PDB entry 6AXJ | X-ray diffraction, 2.38 A resolution | chains A and E

[Chain A]
Name: Protein AF-9 homolog
Source organism: Saccharomyces cerevisiae
UniProtKB: P53930 (AF9_YEAST); residue numbers follow UniProt; this construct covers 8-171
Sequence (169 residues; each row starts with the number of its first residue):
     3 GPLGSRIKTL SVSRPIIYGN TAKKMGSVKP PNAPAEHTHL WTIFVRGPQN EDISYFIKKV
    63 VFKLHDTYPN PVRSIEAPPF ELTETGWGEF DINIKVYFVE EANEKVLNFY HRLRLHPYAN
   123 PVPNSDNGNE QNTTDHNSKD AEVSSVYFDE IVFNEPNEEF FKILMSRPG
Disordered / not traced: 3-5, 122-142, 170-171
Construct notes: expression tag (3-7)
From the paper describing this entry:
  - conformationally variable residues (side-chain flip): Trp89
  - mutagenesis - Y70A, W89A: unchanged binding to NuA4 complex
  - mutagenesis - Y70A, W89A: decreased growth in response to MMS
  - mutagenesis - E91G (1.5-fold), R114D (Kd 22 uM): increased binding to H3K9ac
  - mutagenesis - R114D: unchanged binding to Aly-ser-ala-pro-ala (chain E)
  - specificity-determining residues: Glu91, Arg114
  - mutagenesis - W89A: abolished binding to Aly-ser-ala-pro-ala (chain E)
  - mutagenesis - W89A: abolished binding to H3K27ac
  - mutagenesis - E91G (2-fold): decreased binding to Aly-ser-ala-pro-ala (chain E)

[Chain E]
Name: Aly-ser-ala-pro-ala
Sequence (11 residues; row label = number of the first residue in the row):
    21 ATKAARKSAP A
Disordered / not traced: 21-26
Modified residues: Lys27 (N(6)-acetyllysine; ALY)

[Interface between chain A and chain E]
Pairs across the interface (19; chain A residue first):
  His39(A) with Lys27(E)
  His41(A) with Pro30(E)
  His67(A) with Lys27(E)
  Thr69(A) with Lys27(E)
  Tyr70(A) with Lys27(E)
  Gly88(A) with Lys27(E)
  Trp89(A) with Lys27(E); Ala29(E); Pro30(E)
  Gly90(A) with Lys27(E); Ser28(E)
  Glu91(A) with Lys27(E); Ser28(E), hydrogen bond (backbone-backbone); Pro30(E)
  Phe92(A) with Lys27(E)
  Leu117(A) with Pro30(E), hydrophobic
  His118(A) with Pro30(E); Ala31(E)
  Pro119(A) with Ala31(E)
From the paper, about this interface:
  - pairs named by the authors: Thr69(A)-Lys27(E) (hydrogen bond), Tyr70(A)-Lys27(E), Trp89(A)-Lys27(E) (backbone contact), Gly90(A)-Lys27(E) (water-mediated contact), Glu91(A)-Ser28(E) (backbone contact), Glu91(A)-Ala31(E) (water-mediated contact)

[Overview]
The interface between chain A and chain E involves 13 residues on one side and 5 on the other, with 1 hydrogen
bond. Its one hydrogen bond, Glu91(A)-Ser28(E), is backbone to backbone. The paper describes a hydrogen bond
between Thr69(A) and Lys27(E); a contact between Tyr70(A) and Lys27(E); backbone contacts between Trp89(A) and
Lys27(E) and Glu91(A) and Ser28(E). From the paper: Y70A and W89A of chain A reduce growth in response to MMS;
specificity determinants Glu91(A) and Arg114(A); 4 substitutions were tested in all.
Here chain A is Protein AF-9 homolog (Saccharomyces cerevisiae) and chain E is Aly-ser-ala-pro-ala. Entry 6AXJ
(Crystal structure of the Yaf9 YEATS domain bound to H3K27ac) was determined by X-ray diffraction.
